8R6S - chains A and B of the 21 polymer chains in the assembly; structure by electron microscopy, 2.49 A resolution.

== Chain A (and B) ==
Molecule: DNA-directed RNA polymerase subunit alpha
Source organism: Sinapis alba
Notes: chain B of this document is another copy of the same molecule, construct and numbering; everything in this record applies to it too
UniProt: A0A6C0M610 (A0A6C0M610_SINAL); residue numbers follow UniProt; this construct covers 1-327
Amino-acid sequence (327 residues; each row starts with the number of its first residue):
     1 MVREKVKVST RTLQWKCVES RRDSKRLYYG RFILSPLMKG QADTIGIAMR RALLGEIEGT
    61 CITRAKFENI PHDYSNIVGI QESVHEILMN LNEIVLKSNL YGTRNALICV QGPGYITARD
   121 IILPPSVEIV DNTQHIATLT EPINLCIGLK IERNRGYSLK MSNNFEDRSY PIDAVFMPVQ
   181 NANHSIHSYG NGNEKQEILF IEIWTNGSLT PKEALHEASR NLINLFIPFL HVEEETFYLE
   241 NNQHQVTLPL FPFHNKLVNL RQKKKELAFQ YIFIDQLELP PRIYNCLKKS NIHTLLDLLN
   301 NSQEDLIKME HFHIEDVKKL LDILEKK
Unresolved in the structure: 1-9, 159-168, 240-246 (chain B: 1-11, 236-268)
Sequence notes: conflict Phe67 (Ser in A0A6C0M610)

== Chain A / chain B interface ==
Contacting residue pairs (75):
  Arg11(A) - His231(B)  hydrogen bond
  Arg11(A) - Val232(B)  hydrogen bond (side chain-backbone)
  Arg11(A) - Glu233(B)  salt bridge
  Leu13(A) - Pro228(B)  hydrophobic
  Trp15(A) - Pro228(B)  hydrogen bond (side chain-backbone)
  Trp15(A) - Phe229(B)  hydrogen bond (side chain-backbone)
  Trp15(A) - His231(B)  hydrogen bond (side chain-backbone)
  Leu34(A) - Phe229(B)  hydrophobic
  Met38(A) - Arg155(B)
  Lys39(A) - Arg155(B)  hydrogen bond (backbone-side chain)
  Lys39(A) - Tyr157(B)
  Lys39(A) - Leu159(B)
  Gly40(A) - Arg51(B)  hydrogen bond (backbone-side chain)
  Gly40(A) - Glu56(B)
  Gln41(A) - Glu56(B)
  Gln41(A) - Arg155(B)
  Gln41(A) - Leu225(B)
  Asp43(A) - Arg51(B)  salt bridge
  Thr44(A) - Arg51(B)  hydrogen bond
  Thr44(A) - Glu56(B)  hydrogen bond
  Thr44(A) - Leu222(B)
  Thr44(A) - Leu225(B)
  Ile45(A) - Leu225(B)
  Ile45(A) - Phe226(B)  hydrophobic
  Ile45(A) - Phe229(B)  hydrophobic
  Ala48(A) - Phe226(B)  hydrophobic
  Met49(A) - Phe229(B)  hydrophobic
  Arg51(A) - Thr44(B)  hydrogen bond
  Arg51(A) - Ile47(B)
  Glu56(A) - Gly40(B)
  Glu56(A) - Gln41(B)
  Arg155(A) - Lys39(B)  hydrogen bond (side chain-backbone)
  Arg155(A) - Gln41(B)
  Glu194(A) - Leu159(B)
  Lys195(A) - Leu159(B)
  Ile201(A) - Phe229(B)  hydrophobic
  Leu215(A) - Phe229(B)  hydrophobic
  His216(A) - Phe229(B)
  His216(A) - Leu230(B)
  Ser219(A) - Phe226(B)
  Ser219(A) - Phe229(B)
  Arg220(A) - Leu230(B)
  Leu222(A) - Phe226(B)  hydrophobic
  Ile223(A) - Ile227(B)  hydrophobic
  Ile223(A) - Leu230(B)  hydrophobic
  Leu225(A) - Gln41(B)
  Leu225(A) - Ile45(B)
  Phe226(A) - Ala48(B)  hydrophobic
  Phe226(A) - Ser219(B)
  Phe226(A) - Leu222(B)  hydrophobic
  Phe226(A) - Phe226(B)  hydrophobic
  Pro228(A) - Leu13(B)  hydrophobic
  Pro228(A) - Trp15(B)
  Pro228(A) - Leu34(B)  hydrophobic
  Phe229(A) - Trp15(B)  hydrogen bond (backbone-side chain)
  Phe229(A) - Leu34(B)  hydrophobic
  Phe229(A) - Ile45(B)  hydrophobic
  Phe229(A) - Ile201(B)  hydrophobic
  Phe229(A) - Leu215(B)  hydrophobic
  Phe229(A) - His216(B)  hydrogen bond (backbone-side chain)
  Phe229(A) - Ser219(B)
  Leu230(A) - His216(B)
  Leu230(A) - Ser219(B)
  Leu230(A) - Arg220(B)
  Leu230(A) - Ile223(B)  hydrophobic
  His231(A) - Trp15(B)  hydrogen bond (backbone-side chain)
  Val232(A) - Trp15(B)
  Glu233(A) - Trp15(B)
  Glu233(A) - Lys16(B)
  Glu233(A) - Cys17(B)  hydrogen bond (side chain-backbone)
  Glu233(A) - Lys212(B)
  Glu234(A) - Gln14(B)
  Glu234(A) - Trp15(B)  hydrogen bond (backbone-backbone)
  Glu234(A) - Lys16(B)
  Glu235(A) - Lys16(B)
Also at the interface, not in a pair above, chain A (37 interface residues in all): Gln14, Ile227
Also at the interface, not in a pair above, chain B (38 interface residues in all): Met38, Asp43, Met49

== Summary ==
The interface between chain A and chain B involves 37 residues on one side and 38 on the other, with 16
hydrogen bonds and 2 salt bridges. Polar contacts include Arg11(A)-Glu233(B), Asp43(A)-Arg51(B) and
Arg11(A)-His231(B).
Both chains are DNA-directed RNA polymerase subunit alpha (Sinapis alba). Entry 8R6S (Plastid-encoded RNA
polymerase (Integrated model)) was determined by electron microscopy (same publication as 8R5O, 8RDJ and
8RAS).
